Entry 6RID (electron microscopy, 2.90 A resolution); this record covers chains B and J of the 11 polymer chains in the assembly.

# Chain B
Molecule: DNA-dependent RNA polymerase subunit rpo132
Organism: Vaccinia virus GLV-1h68
Notes: EC 2.7.7.6
UniProt: B9U1Q1 (B9U1Q1_9POXV); numbering as in UniProt (aligned over 1-1164)
Amino-acid sequence (1164 residues; each row starts with the number of its first residue):
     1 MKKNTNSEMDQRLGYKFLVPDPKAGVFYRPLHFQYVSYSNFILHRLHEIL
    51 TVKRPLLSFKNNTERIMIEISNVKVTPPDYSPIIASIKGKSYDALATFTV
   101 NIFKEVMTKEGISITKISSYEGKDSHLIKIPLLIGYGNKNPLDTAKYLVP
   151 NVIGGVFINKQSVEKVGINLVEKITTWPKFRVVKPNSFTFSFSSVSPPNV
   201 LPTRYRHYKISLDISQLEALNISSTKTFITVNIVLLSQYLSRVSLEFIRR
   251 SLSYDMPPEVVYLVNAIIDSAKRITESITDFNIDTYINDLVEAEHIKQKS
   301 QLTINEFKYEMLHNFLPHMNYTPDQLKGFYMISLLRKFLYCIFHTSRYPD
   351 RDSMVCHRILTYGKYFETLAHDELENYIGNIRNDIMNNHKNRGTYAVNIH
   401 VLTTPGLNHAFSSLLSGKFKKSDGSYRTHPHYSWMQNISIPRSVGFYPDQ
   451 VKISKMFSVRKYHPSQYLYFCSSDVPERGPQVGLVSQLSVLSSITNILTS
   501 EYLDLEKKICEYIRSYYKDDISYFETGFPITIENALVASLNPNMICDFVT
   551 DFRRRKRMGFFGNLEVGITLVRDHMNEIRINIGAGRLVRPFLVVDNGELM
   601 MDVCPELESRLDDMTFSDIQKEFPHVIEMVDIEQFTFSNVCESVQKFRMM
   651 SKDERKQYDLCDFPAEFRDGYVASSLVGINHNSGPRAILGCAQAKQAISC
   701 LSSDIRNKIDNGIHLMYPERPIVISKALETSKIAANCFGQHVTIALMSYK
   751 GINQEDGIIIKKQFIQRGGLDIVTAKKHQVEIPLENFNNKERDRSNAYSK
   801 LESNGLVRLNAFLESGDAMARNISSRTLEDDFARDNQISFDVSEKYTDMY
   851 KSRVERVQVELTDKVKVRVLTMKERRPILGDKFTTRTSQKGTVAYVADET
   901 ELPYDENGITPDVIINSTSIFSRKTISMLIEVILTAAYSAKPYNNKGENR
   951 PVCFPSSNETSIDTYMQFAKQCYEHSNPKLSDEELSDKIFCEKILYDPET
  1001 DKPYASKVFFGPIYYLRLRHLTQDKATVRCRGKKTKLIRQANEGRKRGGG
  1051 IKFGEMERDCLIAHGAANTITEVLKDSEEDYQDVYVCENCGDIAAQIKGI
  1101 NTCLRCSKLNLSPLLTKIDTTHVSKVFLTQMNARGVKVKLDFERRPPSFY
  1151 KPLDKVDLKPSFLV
Not modelled in the structure: 1-7, 123-125, 419-421, 449-457, 790-796, 826-838, 1163-1164
Bound ions: Zn2+: Cys1087, Cys1090, Cys1103, Cys1106

# Chain J
Molecule: DNA-dependent RNA polymerase subunit rpo7
Organism: Vaccinia virus GLV-1h68
Notes: EC 2.7.7.6
UniProt: B9U1G3 (B9U1G3_9POXV); numbering as in UniProt (aligned over 1-63)
Amino-acid sequence (63 residues; row label = number of the first residue in the row):
     1 MVFQLVCSTCGKDISHERYKLIIRKKSLKDVLVSVKNECCRLKLSTQIEP
    51 QRNLTVQPLLDIN
Not modelled in the structure: 1, 63
Bound ions: Zn2+: Cys7, Cys10, Cys39, Cys40

# Interface between chain B and chain J
Pairs across the interface - 75 pairs, chain B then chain J:
  Ile87(B) - Val56(J)  hydrophobic
  Lys88(B) - Asp61(J)  salt bridge
  Val149(B) - Asn53(J)
  Ser703(B) - Gln51(J)  hydrogen bond (side chain-backbone)
  Ser703(B) - Arg52(J)
  Ser703(B) - Asn53(J)  hydrogen bond (backbone-backbone)
  Asp704(B) - Asn53(J)
  Ile705(B) - Arg52(J)
  Arg706(B) - Thr55(J)  hydrogen bond
  Asn707(B) - Leu54(J)  hydrogen bond (side chain-backbone)
  Asn707(B) - Thr55(J)
  Asn707(B) - Val56(J)  hydrogen bond (side chain-backbone)
  Tyr717(B) - Val2(J)
  Tyr717(B) - Gln4(J)
  Pro718(B) - Gln47(J)
  Pro718(B) - Ile48(J)  hydrogen bond (backbone-backbone)
  Pro718(B) - Pro50(J)  hydrophobic
  Glu719(B) - Lys43(J)  salt bridge
  Glu719(B) - Thr46(J)  hydrogen bond
  Glu719(B) - Gln47(J)
  Arg720(B) - Ser45(J)  hydrogen bond (side chain-backbone)
  Arg720(B) - Thr46(J)  hydrogen bond (backbone-backbone)
  Arg720(B) - Ile48(J)
  Ile722(B) - Leu42(J)  hydrophobic
  Ile722(B) - Thr46(J)
  Ala735(B) - Ile48(J)
  Cys737(B) - Ile48(J)  hydrophobic
  His741(B) - Lys43(J)  hydrogen bond (backbone-side chain)
  His741(B) - Thr46(J)
  Thr743(B) - Thr9(J)
  Lys761(B) - Thr9(J)  hydrogen bond (side chain-backbone)
  Phe764(B) - Ser8(J)
  Arg767(B) - Gln4(J)  hydrogen bond (backbone-side chain)
  Arg767(B) - Val6(J)
  Arg767(B) - Cys7(J)
  Arg767(B) - Ser8(J)  hydrogen bond (side chain-backbone)
  Arg767(B) - Thr9(J)  hydrogen bond (side chain-backbone)
  Arg767(B) - Gly11(J)
  Gly768(B) - Gln4(J)  hydrogen bond (backbone-side chain)
  Asn804(B) - Ile62(J)
  Leu806(B) - Ile62(J)  hydrophobic
  Leu809(B) - Leu59(J)  hydrophobic
  Leu809(B) - Leu60(J)  hydrophobic
  Glu855(B) - Leu59(J)
  Arg856(B) - Thr55(J)
  Arg856(B) - Val56(J)  hydrogen bond (side chain-backbone)
  Arg856(B) - Pro58(J)
  Arg856(B) - Leu59(J)
  Val857(B) - Leu59(J)  hydrogen bond (backbone-backbone)
  Val857(B) - Leu60(J)
  Val857(B) - Asp61(J)  hydrogen bond (backbone-backbone)
  Gln858(B) - Asp61(J)
  Val859(B) - Asp61(J)  hydrogen bond (backbone-backbone)
  Val859(B) - Ile62(J)
  Leu861(B) - Ile62(J)  hydrophobic
  Ile909(B) - Asn37(J)
  Asp912(B) - Thr9(J)  hydrogen bond
  Thr935(B) - Leu42(J)
  Ala936(B) - Glu38(J)
  Tyr938(B) - Leu42(J)  hydrophobic
  Tyr938(B) - Ser45(J)
  Ser939(B) - Glu38(J)  hydrogen bond
  Ser939(B) - Arg41(J)  hydrogen bond (backbone-side chain)
  Ser939(B) - Leu42(J)
  Ala940(B) - Arg41(J)  hydrogen bond (backbone-side chain)
  Pro942(B) - Leu28(J)  hydrophobic
  Pro942(B) - Leu32(J)  hydrophobic
  Pro942(B) - Arg41(J)
  Pro942(B) - Ser45(J)
  Tyr943(B) - Lys29(J)
  Gly947(B) - Leu28(J)
  Asn949(B) - Leu28(J)
  Asn949(B) - Ser45(J)  hydrogen bond (side chain-backbone)
  Pro1012(B) - Glu38(J)
  Pro1012(B) - Leu42(J)  hydrophobic
Also at the interface, not in a pair above, chain B (53 interface residues in all): Pro150, Asn151, Cys700, Leu715, Gln763, Gly769, Asn907, Thr910, His975, Lys993, Gly1011
Also at the interface, not in a pair above, chain J (35 interface residues in all): Phe3, Cys10, Ser27, Cys39

# Overview
The interface between chain B and chain J involves 53 residues on one side and 35 on the other; the contacts
include 24 hydrogen bonds and 2 salt bridges. Among the polar pairs are Lys88(B)-Asp61(J), Glu719(B)-Lys43(J)
and Ser703(B)-Gln51(J).
Here chain B is DNA-dependent RNA polymerase subunit rpo132 and chain J is DNA-dependent RNA polymerase
subunit rpo7, both from Vaccinia virus GLV-1h68. Entry 6RID (Structure of Vaccinia Virus DNA-dependent RNA
polymerase elongation complex) was determined by electron microscopy.
